Entry 2NZW (X-ray diffraction, 1.90 A resolution); this record covers chains A and B.

== Chain A (and B) ==
Protein: Alpha1,3-fucosyltransferase
Source organism: Helicobacter pylori
Notes: EC 2.4.1.152; fragment: C-termincal truncated domain; chain B of this document is another copy of the same molecule, construct and numbering; everything in this record applies to it too
UniProtKB: O30511 (O30511_HELPY); numbering as in UniProt (aligned over 1-363)
Amino-acid sequence (371 residues; numbered 1 to 371; the number before each row is that of its first residue):
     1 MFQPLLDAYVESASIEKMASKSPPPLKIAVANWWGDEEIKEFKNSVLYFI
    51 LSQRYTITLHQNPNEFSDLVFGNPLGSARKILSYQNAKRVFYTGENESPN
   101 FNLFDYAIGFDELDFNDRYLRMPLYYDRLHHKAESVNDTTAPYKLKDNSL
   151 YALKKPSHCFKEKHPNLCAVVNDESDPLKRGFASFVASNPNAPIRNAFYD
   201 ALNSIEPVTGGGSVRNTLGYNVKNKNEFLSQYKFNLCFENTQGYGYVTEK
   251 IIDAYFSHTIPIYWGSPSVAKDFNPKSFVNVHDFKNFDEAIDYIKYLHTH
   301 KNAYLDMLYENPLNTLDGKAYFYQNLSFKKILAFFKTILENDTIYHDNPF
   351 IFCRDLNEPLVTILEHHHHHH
Disordered / not traced: 350-371 (chain B: 75-84, 349-371)
Construct notes: expression tag (364-371)
Curated features (UniProtKB/Swiss-Prot):
  - region: Asp347 to Cys353 (Important for acceptor specificity)
  - binding site (substrate): Gly94, Val186 to Asn189, Arg195, Val222 to Lys225, Asn240, Tyr246 to Lys250
  - site: Glu95 (Important for catalytic activity)
  - mutagenesis: Glu95 (E95D: Loss of alpha-(1,3)-fucosyltransferase catalytic activity), Arg195 (R195A: Loss of alpha-(1,3)-fucosyltransferase catalytic activity ...), Asn240 (N240A: Loss of 90% alpha-(1,3)-fucosyltransferase catalytic activity with an 18-fold increase in affinity for LacNAc), Tyr246 (Y246A: Loss of 80% alpha-(1,3)-fucosyltransferase catalytic activity; Y246F: Loss of 95% alpha-(1,3)-fucosyltransferase catalytic activity), Glu249 (E249A/D/Q: Loss of alpha-(1,3)-fucosyltransferase catalytic activity), Lys250 (K250A: Loss of alpha-(1,3)-fucosyltransferase catalytic activity), Asp347 to Cys353 (Reduced alpha-(1,3)-fucosyltransferase activity characterized by a 6-fold decrease in affinity and 7-fold decrease in catalytic efficiency. Acquires alpha-(1,4)-fucosyltransferase activity), Phe350 (F350Y/A: No effect on alpha-(1,3)-fucosyltransferase activity), Phe352 (F352A: 75 percent reduction in alpha-(1,3)-fucosyltransferase activity; F352Y: No effect on alpha-(1,3)-fucosyltransferase activity)
From the paper describing this entry:
  - binding site for sulfate ion: Arg195
  - mutagenesis - E95A, E95D, R195A, E249A, E249D, E249Q, K250A: abolished catalytic activity
  - mutagenesis - R195K, N240A, Y246A, Y246F: decreased catalytic activity
  - mutagenesis - Y246A: decreased binding to GDP-fucose
  - mutagenesis - N240A (18-fold): decreased binding to LacNAc
  - mutagenesis - N240A: unchanged binding to GDP-fucose

== Interface between chain A and chain B ==
Pairs across the interface (17; chain A residue first):
  Glu97(A) - Asn102(B)
  Ser98(A) - Asn102(B)  hydrogen bond (backbone-side chain)
  Asn102(A) - Glu97(B)
  Asn102(A) - Ser98(B)  hydrogen bond (side chain-backbone)
  Asp111(A) - Phe115(B)
  Glu112(A) - Phe115(B)
  Glu112(A) - Asn116(B)
  Leu113(A) - Asp114(B)
  Leu113(A) - Phe115(B)  hydrophobic
  Asp114(A) - Leu113(B)
  Asp114(A) - Asp114(B)  hydrogen bond (backbone-backbone)
  Phe115(A) - Asp111(B)
  Phe115(A) - Glu112(B)
  Asn116(A) - Glu112(B)  hydrogen bond (side chain-backbone)
  Tyr244(A) - Tyr345(B)  hydrophobic
  Thr343(A) - Tyr244(B)
  Tyr345(A) - Tyr244(B)  hydrophobic
Other interface residues (no listed pair), chain A (15 interface residues in all): Asn96, Phe101, Ile344
Other interface residues (no listed pair), chain B (15 interface residues in all): Phe101, Gln242, Thr343, Asp347

== Summary ==
The chain A/chain B interface involves 15 residues from each chain; the contacts include 4 hydrogen bonds.
Polar contacts include Ser98(A)-Asn102(B), Asn116(A)-Glu112(B) and Asp114(A)-Asp114(B). From the paper: a
binding site for sulfate ion at Arg195(A); E95A, E95D and R195A of chain A, among others, abolish catalytic
activity; 11 substitutions were tested in all.
Chain A and chain B are both Alpha1,3-fucosyltransferase (Helicobacter pylori); the structure, Crystal
Structure of alpha1,3-Fucosyltransferase, was determined by X-ray diffraction together with 2NZX and 2NZY from
the same study.
